PDB entry 8FY2 | X-ray diffraction, 2.98 A resolution | chains A and C of the 4 polymer chains in the assembly

Chain A:
Protein: von Hippel-Lindau disease tumor suppressor
Source organism: Homo sapiens
Reference sequence: P40337 (VHL_HUMAN); numbering as in UniProt (aligned over 54-213)
Amino-acid sequence (180 residues; each row starts with the number of its first residue):
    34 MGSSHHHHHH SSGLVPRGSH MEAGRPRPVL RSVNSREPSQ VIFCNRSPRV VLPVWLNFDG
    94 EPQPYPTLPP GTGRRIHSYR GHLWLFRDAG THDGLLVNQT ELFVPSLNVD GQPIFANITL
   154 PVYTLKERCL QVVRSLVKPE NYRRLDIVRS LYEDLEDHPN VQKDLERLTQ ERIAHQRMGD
Not modelled in the structure: 34-59, 209-213
Construct notes: expression tag (34-53)
UniProt features mapped onto this chain:
  - region: Thr157 to Val166 (Interaction with Elongin BC complex)
  - natural variant: Leu63 (L63P: In PCC), Arg64 (R64P: In PCC), Ser65 (S65A: In PCC; S65L: In VHLD; S65W: In VHLD), Val66 to Gln73 (deletion: In VHLD), Ser68 (S68W: In PCC and VHLD), Glu70 (E70K: In VHLD), Val74 (V74G: In VHLD), Ile75 (deletion: In VHLD), Phe76 (F76I: In VHLD; F76L: In VHLD; F76S: In VHLD; deletion: In VHLD), Asn78 (N78H: In VHLD; N78S: In VHLD; N78T: In VHLD), Arg79 (R79P: In VHLD), Ser80 (S80I: In VHLD; S80N: In PCC and VHLD; S80R: In VHLD), 64 further natural variant entries in UniProt
  - mutagenesis: Tyr98 (Y98N: No interaction with HIF1A. No HIF1A degradation)
Ligand contacts: YFH (N-({4-[2-(4-{[(4R)-4'-chloro-4-methyl-6-{[4-(4-{[4-{[(2R)-4-[(1R,4R)-2-oxa-5-azabicyclo[2.2.1]heptan-5-yl]-1-(phenylsulfanyl)butan-2-yl]amino}-3-(trifluoromethanesulfonyl)benzene-1-sulfonyl]carbamoyl}phenyl)piperazin-1-yl]methyl}-2,3,4,5-tetrahydro[1,1'-biphenyl]-4-yl]methyl}piperazin-1-yl)-2-oxoethyl]piperazin-1-yl}acetyl)-3-methyl-L-valyl-(4S)-4-hydroxy-N-{(1S)-1-[4-(4-methyl-1,3-thiazol-5-yl)phenyl]ethyl}-L-prolinamide): Asn67, Arg69, Phe76, Pro86, Trp88, Phe91, Tyr98, Pro99, Thr100, Leu101, Arg107, Ile109, His110, Ser111, Tyr112, His115, Trp117
Reported in the primary citation:
  - binding site for YFH: Asn67

Chain C:
Protein: Elongin-C
Source organism: Homo sapiens
Reference sequence: Q15369 (ELOC_HUMAN); numbering as in UniProt (aligned over 17-112)
Amino-acid sequence (96 residues; numbered 17 to 112; the number before each row is that of its first residue):
    17 MYVKLISSDG HEFIVKREHA LTSGTIKAML SGPGQFAENE TNEVNFREIP SHVLSKVCMY
    77 FTYKVRYTNS STEIPEFPIA PEIALELLMA ANFLDC
Not modelled in the structure: 47-57

Interface between chain A and chain C:
Residue-residue contacts - 39 pairs, chain A then chain C:
  Arg79(A) - Glu89(C)  salt bridge
  Pro81(A) - Glu92(C)
  Arg82(A) - Glu92(C)  salt bridge
  Gln132(A) - Ser86(C)  hydrogen bond (side chain-backbone)
  Gln132(A) - Ser87(C)
  Leu153(A) - Ile90(C)
  Leu153(A) - Pro91(C)
  Leu153(A) - Glu92(C)
  Val155(A) - Tyr83(C)
  Val155(A) - Thr84(C)
  Val155(A) - Ile90(C)  hydrophobic
  Tyr156(A) - Tyr76(C)  hydrogen bond (backbone-side chain)
  Thr157(A) - Tyr76(C)
  Thr157(A) - Cys112(C)
  Leu158(A) - Tyr76(C)  hydrogen bond (backbone-side chain)
  Leu158(A) - Phe93(C)  hydrophobic
  Leu158(A) - Leu103(C)  hydrophobic
  Leu158(A) - Ala107(C)  hydrophobic
  Leu158(A) - Cys112(C)  hydrogen bond (backbone-backbone)
  Lys159(A) - Leu104(C)
  Lys159(A) - Ala107(C)
  Lys159(A) - Asn108(C)  hydrogen bond
  Lys159(A) - Cys112(C)  hydrogen bond (backbone-backbone)
  Arg161(A) - Glu92(C)  salt bridge
  Arg161(A) - Phe93(C)  hydrogen bond (side chain-backbone)
  Arg161(A) - Ile95(C)
  Cys162(A) - Ile95(C)  hydrophobic
  Cys162(A) - Leu103(C)
  Cys162(A) - Leu104(C)
  Leu163(A) - Leu104(C)  hydrophobic
  Val165(A) - Ile95(C)  hydrophobic
  Val166(A) - Ala100(C)  hydrophobic
  Leu169(A) - Pro97(C)  hydrophobic
  Leu178(A) - Leu101(C)  hydrophobic
  Ile180(A) - Leu101(C)  hydrophobic
  Val181(A) - Met105(C)  hydrophobic
  Leu184(A) - Leu104(C)  hydrophobic
  Leu184(A) - Met105(C)  hydrophobic
  Leu184(A) - Asn108(C)
Interface residues without a listed pair, chain A (25 interface residues in all): Ser80, Thr152, Pro154, Gln164, Asp179
Interface residues without a listed pair, chain C (24 interface residues in all): Val73, Tyr79, Lys80, Thr88

Overview:
Chain A and chain C form an interface of 25 and 24 residues respectively; the contacts include 7 hydrogen
bonds and 3 salt bridges. Polar pairs include Arg79(A)-Glu89(C), Arg82(A)-Glu92(C) and Arg161(A)-Glu92(C).
Chain A binds compound YFH. From UniProt: one mutagenesis site on chain A. From the paper: a binding site for
YFH at Asn67(A).
Chain A is von Hippel-Lindau disease tumor suppressor and chain C is Elongin-C, both from Homo sapiens; the
structure, E3:PROTAC:target ternary complex structure (VCB/WH244/BCL-2), was determined by X-ray diffraction
(same publication as 8FY0 and 8FY1).
